Entry 6A8S (X-ray diffraction, 2.05 A resolution); this record covers chains A and B.

[Chain A (and B)]
Protein: Putative amino acid-binding periplasmic ABC transporter protein
Organism: Liberibacter asiaticus (strain psy62)
Notes: chain B of this document is another copy of the same molecule, construct and numbering; everything in this record applies to it too
Reference sequence: C6XGT2 (C6XGT2_LIBAP); residues 2-241 here correspond to UniProt positions 35-274 (UniProt number = residue number + 33)
Sequence (241 residues; numbered 1 to 241; the number before each row is that of its first residue):
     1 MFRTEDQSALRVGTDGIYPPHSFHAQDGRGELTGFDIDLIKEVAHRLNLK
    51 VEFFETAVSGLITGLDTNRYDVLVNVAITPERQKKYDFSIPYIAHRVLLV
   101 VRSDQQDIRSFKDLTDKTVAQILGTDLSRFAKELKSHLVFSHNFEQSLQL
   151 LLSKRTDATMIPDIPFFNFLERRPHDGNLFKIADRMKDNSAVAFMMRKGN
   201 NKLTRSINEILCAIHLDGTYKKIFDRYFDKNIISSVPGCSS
Disordered / not traced: 1-7
Disulfide bonds: C212-C239
Sequence notes: initiating methionine (1)
Small-molecule neighbours: cysteine (CYS): N75, V76, A77, R82, G124, T125, D126, L127

[Chain A / chain B interface]
Pairs across the interface (66):
  I78(A) with I90(B), hydrophobic; C239(B), hydrogen bond (backbone-side chain); S240(B), hydrogen bond (backbone-backbone)
  T79(A) with S240(B); S241(B)
  P80(A) with C212(B), hydrophobic; L216(B), hydrophobic; S240(B)
  Q83(A) with R205(B), hydrogen bond (backbone-side chain); N208(B); E209(B); C212(B)
  K84(A) with R205(B), hydrogen bond (backbone-side chain); E209(B)
  K85(A) with R205(B)
  Y86(A) with R205(B), hydrogen bond (backbone-side chain)
  D87(A) with R205(B), salt bridge
  I90(A) with I78(B), hydrophobic; P91(B), hydrophobic
  P91(A) with I90(B)
  A94(A) with P237(B), hydrophobic
  D126(A) with S241(B)
  N189(A) with P237(B); G238(B), hydrogen bond (backbone-backbone); C239(B)
  S190(A) with G238(B); C239(B); S240(B), hydrogen bond
  A191(A) with P237(B), hydrophobic; G238(B), hydrogen bond (backbone-backbone)
  K198(A) with R205(B)
  G199(A) with R205(B)
  N201(A) with N201(B), hydrogen bond; R205(B)
  R205(A) with Q83(B), hydrogen bond (side chain-backbone); K84(B), hydrogen bond (side chain-backbone); K85(B); Y86(B), hydrogen bond (side chain-backbone); D87(B), salt bridge; K198(B); G199(B); N201(B), hydrogen bond
  N208(A) with Q83(B), hydrogen bond (backbone-side chain)
  E209(A) with P80(B); Q83(B); K84(B)
  C212(A) with T79(B); P80(B); Q83(B), hydrogen bond
  L216(A) with P80(B), hydrophobic
  P237(A) with A94(B), hydrophobic; N189(B); A191(B); V236(B), hydrophobic
  G238(A) with N189(B), hydrogen bond (backbone-backbone); S190(B); A191(B), hydrogen bond (backbone-backbone)
  C239(A) with I78(B), hydrogen bond (side chain-backbone); N189(B); S190(B), hydrogen bond (backbone-side chain)
  S240(A) with I78(B), hydrogen bond (backbone-backbone); T79(B); P80(B); S190(B), hydrogen bond
  S241(A) with T79(B); D126(B)
Interface residues without a listed pair, chain A (33 interface residues in all): A77, E81, A213, H215, V236
Interface residues without a listed pair, chain B (32 interface residues in all): A77, E81, D188

[Overview]
Chain A and chain B form an interface of 33 and 32 residues respectively, with 21 hydrogen bonds and 2 salt
bridges. Polar pairs include D87(A)-R205(B), I78(A)-C239(B) and Q83(A)-R205(B). Chain A binds cysteine.
Chain A and chain B are both Putative amino acid-binding periplasmic ABC transporter protein (Liberibacter
asiaticus (strain psy62)); the structure, Crystal Structure of the putative amino acid-binding periplasmic ABC
transporter protein from Candidatus Liberibacter asiaticus in ..., was determined by X-ray diffraction
together with 6A80, 6AA1 and 6AAL from the same study.
